PDB entry 3T6E | X-ray diffraction, 1.92 A resolution | chains H and M of the 4 polymer chains in the assembly

Chain H:
Molecule: Reaction center protein H chain
Organism: Blastochloris viridis
UniProt: P06008 (RCEH_RHOVI); residues 1-258 here = UniProt positions 1-258
Sequence (258 residues; row label = number of the first residue in the row):
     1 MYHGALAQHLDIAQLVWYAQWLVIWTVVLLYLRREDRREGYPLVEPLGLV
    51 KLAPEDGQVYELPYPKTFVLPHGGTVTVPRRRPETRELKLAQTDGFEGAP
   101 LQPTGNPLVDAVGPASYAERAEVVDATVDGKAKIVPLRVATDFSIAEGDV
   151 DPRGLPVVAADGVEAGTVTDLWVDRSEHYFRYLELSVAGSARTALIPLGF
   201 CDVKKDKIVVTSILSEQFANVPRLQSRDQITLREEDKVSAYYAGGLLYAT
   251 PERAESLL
Modified positions: M1 (n-formylmethionine; FME)
UniProt features mapped onto this chain:
  - modified residue: M1 (N-formylmethionine)
Small-molecule neighbours:
  - diacyl glycerol (DGA): H3, G4, I12, V16
  - heptane-1,2,3-triol (HTO), molecule 1: L70, P71, H72, V76, A121, V123, V124, D125, A126, L232
  - heptane-1,2,3-triol (HTO), molecule 2: A160, D161, L214, T250, R253
  - heptane-1,2,3-triol (HTO), molecule 3: Q225, S226, R227, D228, Q229

Chain M:
Molecule: Reaction center protein M chain
Organism: Blastochloris viridis
UniProt: P06010 (RCEM_RHOVI); residues 1-323 here correspond to UniProt positions 2-324 (UniProt number = residue number + 1)
Sequence (323 residues; row label = number of the first residue in the row):
     1 ADYQTIYTQIQARGPHITVSGEWGDNDRVGKPFYSYWLGKIGDAQIGPIY
    51 LGASGIAAFAFGSTAILIILFNMAAEVHFDPLQFFRQFFWLGLYPPKAQY
   101 GMGIPPLHDGGWWLMAGLFMTLSLGSWWIRVYSRARALGLGTHIAWNFAA
   151 AIFFVLCIGCIHPTLVGSWSEGVPFGIWPHIDWLTAFSIRYGNFYYCPWH
   201 GFSIGFAYGCGLLFAAHGATILAVARFGGDREIEQITDRGTAVERAALFW
   251 RWTIGFNATIESVHRWGWFFSLMVMVSASVGILLTGTFVDNWYLWCVKHG
   301 AAPDYPAYLPATPDPASLPGAPK
Modified positions: C160 (s-hydroxycysteine; CSO)
UniProt features mapped onto this chain:
  - binding site ((7R,8Z)-bacteriochlorophyll b): H180, H200
  - binding site (Fe cation): H217, E232, H264
  - binding site (a ubiquinone): W250
Bound ions: bacteriochlorophyll b Mg site 1 near H180 (its only coordinating residue here); bacteriochlorophyll b Mg site 2 near H200 (its only coordinating residue here); Fe2+: H217, E232, H264 (shared with 2 residues of chain L)
Small-molecule neighbours:
  - bacteriochlorophyll b (BCB), molecule 1: I46, M120, F154, V155, I158, V173, I177, W178, H180, I181, W183, L184
  - bacteriochlorophyll b (BCB), molecule 2: G62, A65, I66, I69, M120, S123, L124, F148, A151, I152, F154, V155, I158, W183, L184, T185, F187, S188, N193, F194, Y195, C197, W199, H200, S203, I204, A207, Y208, V274, M275, A278, G281, I282
  - bacteriochlorophyll b (BCB), molecule 3: L184, Y195, Y208
  - bacteriochlorophyll b (BCB), molecule 4: Y195, H200, G201, I204, G205, Y208, G209, L212, F270
  - bacteriopheophytin b (BPB), molecule 1: I49, A58, F59, G62, I66, S123, L124, W127, V131, I144, N147, F148, A151, S271, V274, M275
  - bacteriopheophytin b (BPB), molecule 2: Y208, G211, L212, A215, A216, W250, T253, I254
  - diacyl glycerol (DGA), molecule 1: L67, I68, F71, N72, A75, I104, P105, P106, L107, H108, G111, W112, L114, M115
  - diacyl glycerol (DGA), molecule 2: L165, V280, L283, L284, T287, F288
  - heptane-1,2,3-triol (HTO), molecule 1: A1, T5, I6
  - heptane-1,2,3-triol (HTO), molecule 2: P198, G201, F202
  - heptane-1,2,3-triol (HTO), molecule 3: E234, T237, D238
  - menaquinone-9 (MQ9): L212, L213, A216, H217, T220, V243, A246, A247, W250, I254, F256, N257, A258, T259, I260, V263, W266, F270
  - 15-cis-1,2-dihydroneurosporene (NS5): I66, I69, L70, M73, F88, W113, L114, G117, L118, M120, T121, V155, I158, G159, C160, T164, W169, V173, P174, F175, G176, I177, H180
  - Ubiquinone-9 (UQ9): F85, R86, F88, F89

Chain H / chain M interface:
Contacting residue pairs (126):
  H3(H) - T287(M)
  H3(H) - F288(M)
  G4(H) - F288(M)
  D11(H) - W295(M)  hydrogen bond
  D11(H) - H299(M)  salt bridge
  I12(H) - F288(M)  hydrophobic
  A13(H) - W199(M)
  A13(H) - V289(M)  hydrophobic
  A13(H) - W295(M)
  Q14(H) - W295(M)
  Q14(H) - H299(M)  hydrogen bond
  V16(H) - W199(M)
  V16(H) - V280(M)  hydrophobic
  W17(H) - P198(M)  hydrophobic
  W17(H) - W199(M)
  Q20(H) - W199(M)  hydrogen bond
  Q20(H) - F202(M)
  Q20(H) - M273(M)
  Q20(H) - S277(M)  hydrogen bond
  W21(H) - F202(M)
  I24(H) - F202(M)  hydrophobic
  I24(H) - F206(M)  hydrophobic
  V27(H) - F269(M)  hydrophobic
  V28(H) - W266(M)  hydrophobic
  Y31(H) - R265(M)  hydrogen bond
  L32(H) - R265(M)
  L32(H) - W266(M)  hydrophobic
  L32(H) - F269(M)  hydrophobic
  R33(H) - F256(M)
  R33(H) - N257(M)  hydrogen bond (side chain-backbone)
  R33(H) - W266(M)
  E35(H) - T259(M)
  E35(H) - S262(M)
  E35(H) - R265(M)  salt bridge
  D36(H) - N257(M)
  D36(H) - A258(M)
  D36(H) - T259(M)
  D36(H) - S262(M)  hydrogen bond
  D36(H) - W266(M)  hydrogen bond
  E39(H) - I236(M)
  E39(H) - R239(M)  salt bridge
  E39(H) - T259(M)
  Y41(H) - R251(M)  hydrogen bond
  L43(H) - R251(M)
  K66(H) - E261(M)  salt bridge
  K66(H) - R265(M)
  F68(H) - I236(M)  hydrophobic
  F68(H) - E261(M)
  L70(H) - T237(M)
  V76(H) - T237(M)
  R82(H) - R239(M)
  E84(H) - R239(M)  salt bridge
  P114(H) - R245(M)  hydrogen bond (backbone-side chain)
  S116(H) - T241(M)  hydrogen bond (backbone-side chain)
  S116(H) - R245(M)  hydrogen bond (backbone-side chain)
  A118(H) - R239(M)
  A118(H) - G240(M)
  A118(H) - T241(M)
  A118(H) - E244(M)
  R120(H) - E234(M)  hydrogen bond (side chain-backbone)
  R120(H) - Q235(M)
  R120(H) - D238(M)  salt bridge
  R120(H) - R239(M)
  R120(H) - G240(M)
  A121(H) - D238(M)  hydrogen bond (backbone-side chain)
  D125(H) - R231(M)  salt bridge
  D125(H) - E234(M)
  K133(H) - E234(M)  salt bridge
  I134(H) - R231(M)
  D142(H) - G14(M)
  D142(H) - P15(M)
  F143(H) - R13(M)
  F143(H) - G14(M)
  F143(H) - P15(M)
  S144(H) - A12(M)
  S144(H) - R13(M)  hydrogen bond (backbone-backbone)
  I145(H) - I10(M)  hydrophobic
  I145(H) - Q11(M)
  A146(H) - Q11(M)  hydrogen bond (backbone-backbone)
  A146(H) - R13(M)
  E147(H) - Y36(M)
  G148(H) - Y36(M)
  D149(H) - Q9(M)
  D149(H) - I10(M)
  D149(H) - Q11(M)  hydrogen bond (side chain-backbone)
  D149(H) - Y36(M)  hydrogen bond
  D149(H) - K40(M)  salt bridge
  V150(H) - I10(M)
  P152(H) - I10(M)  hydrophobic
  V173(H) - A12(M)  hydrophobic
  R175(H) - I17(M)
  S176(H) - I17(M)
  E177(H) - R231(M)
  H178(H) - A12(M)
  H178(H) - G14(M)
  H178(H) - P15(M)  hydrogen bond (side chain-backbone)
  H178(H) - I17(M)
  Y179(H) - Q4(M)  hydrogen bond
  Y179(H) - T8(M)
  Y179(H) - A12(M)
  F180(H) - I10(M)
  F180(H) - Q11(M)
  F180(H) - A12(M)  hydrophobic
  R181(H) - D230(M)  salt bridge
  R181(H) - R231(M)
  L198(H) - Q4(M)
  L198(H) - Q9(M)
  G199(H) - D2(M)
  G199(H) - Q4(M)
  G199(H) - R226(M)  hydrogen bond (backbone-side chain)
  F200(H) - R226(M)
  C201(H) - Q9(M)  hydrogen bond (backbone-side chain)
  D202(H) - Y3(M)
  D202(H) - Q9(M)
  V203(H) - Q9(M)  hydrogen bond (backbone-side chain)
  L232(H) - R231(M)
  L232(H) - D238(M)
  E235(H) - R231(M)  salt bridge
  D236(H) - G240(M)
  D236(H) - T241(M)  hydrogen bond (side chain-backbone)
  S239(H) - R226(M)  hydrogen bond (side chain-backbone)
  S239(H) - F227(M)
  A240(H) - R245(M)
  A243(H) - F227(M)  hydrophobic
  A243(H) - R245(M)
  L246(H) - R226(M)
Other interface residues (no listed pair), chain H (73 interface residues in all): R37, R38, G40, A115, Y117, L171, P197
Other interface residues (no listed pair), chain M (56 interface residues in all): A1, H16, D43, L284, W292, K298

In short:
73 residues of chain H and 56 residues of chain M are in contact, with 25 hydrogen bonds and 11 salt bridges.
Polar pairs include D11(H)-H299(M), E35(H)-R265(M) and E39(H)-R239(M). One diacyl glycerol molecule and one
heptane-1,2,3-triol molecule are bound between chain H and chain M.
Here chain H is Reaction center protein H chain and chain M is Reaction center protein M chain, both from
Blastochloris viridis. Entry 3T6E (Crystal Structure of the Reaction Centre from Blastochloris viridis strain
DSM 133 (ATCC 19567) substrain-94) was determined by X-ray diffraction, deposited together with 3T6D.
